Entry 8SR4 (electron microscopy, 3.12 A resolution); this record covers chains C and F of the 9 polymer chains in the assembly.

Chain C:
Protein: Ammonia monooxygenase/methane monooxygenase, subunit C family protein
Source organism: Methylococcus capsulatus
UniProtKB: Q603F1 (Q603F1_METCA); residues 45-280 here correspond to UniProt positions 16-251 (UniProt number = residue number - 29)
Sequence (236 residues; numbered 45 to 280; the number before each row is that of its first residue):
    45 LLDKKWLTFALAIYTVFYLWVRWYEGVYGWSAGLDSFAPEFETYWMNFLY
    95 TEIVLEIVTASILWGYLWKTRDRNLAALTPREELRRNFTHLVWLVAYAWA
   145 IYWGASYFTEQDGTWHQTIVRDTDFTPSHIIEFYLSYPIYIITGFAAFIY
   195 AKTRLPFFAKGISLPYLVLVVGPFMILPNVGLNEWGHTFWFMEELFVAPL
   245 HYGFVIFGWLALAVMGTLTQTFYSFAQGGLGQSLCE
Metal / ion sites: Cu ion: Asn-227, His-231, His-245

Chain F:
Protein: Particulate methane monooxygenase beta subunit
Source organism: Methylococcus capsulatus
Notes: EC 1.14.18.3
UniProtKB: Q607G3 (PMOA_METCA); residue numbers follow UniProt; this construct covers 1-247
Sequence (247 residues; each row starts with the number of its first residue):
     1 MSAAQSAVRSHAEAVQVSRTIDWMALFVVFFVIVGSYHIHAMLTMGDWDF
    51 WSDWKDRRLWVTVTPIVLVTFPAAVQSYLWERYRLPWGATVCVLGLLLGE
   101 WINRYFNFWGWTYFPINFVFPASLVPGAIILDTVLMLSGSYLFTAIVGAM
   151 GWGLIFYPGNWPIIAPLHVPVEYNGMLMSIADIQGYNYVRTGTPEYIRMV
   201 EKGTLRTFGKDVAPVSAFFSAFMSILIYFMWHFIGRWFSNERFLQST
Unresolved in the structure: 1-6

How chain C and chain F interact:
Pairs across the interface - 40 pairs, chain C then chain F:
  Arg-165(C) with Arg-206(F); Phe-208(F)
  Asp-166(C) with Phe-208(F)
  Thr-167(C) with Phe-208(F)
  Asp-168(C) with Asp-211(F); Val-215(F)
  Leu-211(C) with Leu-142(F), hydrophobic
  Phe-218(C) with Ile-146(F), hydrophobic
  Met-219(C) with Ile-146(F), hydrophobic; Phe-222(F), hydrophobic; Ile-225(F), hydrophobic
  Pro-222(C) with Phe-222(F); Ile-225(F), hydrophobic
  Asn-223(C) with Phe-222(F)
  Gly-225(C) with Phe-219(F)
  Leu-226(C) with Phe-219(F); Phe-222(F), hydrophobic
  Glu-228(C) with Val-215(F)
  Trp-229(C) with Arg-58(F); Leu-59(F), hydrophobic; Thr-62(F), hydrogen bond; Val-215(F); Ser-216(F), hydrogen bond; Phe-219(F), hydrophobic
  His-231(C) with Arg-206(F)
  Thr-232(C) with Arg-58(F), hydrogen bond; Thr-204(F), hydrogen bond (backbone-side chain); Arg-206(F); Thr-207(F)
  Phe-233(C) with Arg-58(F); Leu-59(F), hydrophobic
  Trp-234(C) with Phe-219(F), hydrophobic
  Met-236(C) with Thr-204(F); Leu-205(F); Arg-206(F)
  Glu-237(C) with Arg-206(F), hydrogen bond (backbone-side chain)
  Glu-238(C) with Arg-206(F), salt bridge
  Gly-247(C) with Phe-222(F)
  Phe-251(C) with Phe-222(F), hydrophobic; Leu-226(F), hydrophobic
Interface residues without a listed pair, chain C (25 interface residues in all): Val-215, Gly-230, Phe-235
Interface residues without a listed pair, chain F (20 interface residues in all): Met-150, Phe-218, Met-223

In short:
25 residues of chain C and 20 residues of chain F are in contact; the contacts include 5 hydrogen bonds and 1
salt bridge. Polar pairs include Glu-238(C)/Arg-206(F), Trp-229(C)/Thr-62(F) and Trp-229(C)/Ser-216(F). The Cu
ion site is built by Asn-227(C), His-231(C) and His-245(C).
Chain C is Ammonia monooxygenase/methane monooxygenase, subunit C family protein and chain F is Particulate
methane monooxygenase beta subunit, both from Methylococcus capsulatus; the structure, particulate methane
monooxygeanse treated with potassium cyanide and copper reloaded, was determined by electron microscopy
together with 8SR5, 8SQW, 8SR1, 8SR2 and 8OYI from the same study.
